Entry 8QYY (electron microscopy, 2.56 A resolution); this record covers chains F and G of the 7 polymer chains in the assembly.

# Chain F (and G)
Protein: Membrane protein
From: Escherichia coli
Notes: chain G of this document is another copy of the same molecule, construct and numbering; everything in this record applies to it too
UniProt: A0A0V7WZP0 (A0A0V7WZP0_ECOLX); numbering as in UniProt (aligned over 1-246)
Chain sequence (246 residues; row label = number of the first residue in the row):
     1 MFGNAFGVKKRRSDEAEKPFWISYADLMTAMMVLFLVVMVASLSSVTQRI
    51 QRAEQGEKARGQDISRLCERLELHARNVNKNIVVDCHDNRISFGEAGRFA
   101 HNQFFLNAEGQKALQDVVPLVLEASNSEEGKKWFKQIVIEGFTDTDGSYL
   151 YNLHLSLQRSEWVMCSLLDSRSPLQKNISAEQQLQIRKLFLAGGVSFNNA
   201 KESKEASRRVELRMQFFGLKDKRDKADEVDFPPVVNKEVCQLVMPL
Disulfides: Cys-68/Cys-86, Cys-165/Cys-240
From the paper describing this entry:
  - mutagenesis - D26N: abolished localization to ZorD
  - mutagenesis - Y151A/N152A/L155A/R159A: decreased stability

# Interface between chain F and chain G
Contacting residue pairs (101; chain F residue first):
  Met-1(F) / Met-1(G)
  Met-1(F) / Phe-2(G)
  Met-1(F) / Gly-3(G)
  Phe-2(F) / Met-1(G)
  Gly-3(F) / Met-1(G)  hydrogen bond (backbone-backbone)
  Gly-3(F) / Phe-2(G)  hydrogen bond (backbone-backbone)
  Gly-3(F) / Gly-3(G)  hydrogen bond (backbone-backbone)
  Ala-5(F) / Gly-3(G)
  Arg-11(F) / Arg-12(G)
  Arg-12(F) / Arg-12(G)
  Ser-13(F) / Arg-12(G)  hydrogen bond (backbone-side chain)
  Glu-15(F) / Arg-12(G)
  Glu-15(F) / Asp-14(G)
  Glu-17(F) / Lys-18(G)
  Glu-17(F) / Trp-21(G)
  Lys-18(F) / Glu-17(G)
  Trp-21(F) / Glu-17(G)
  Trp-21(F) / Ile-22(G)  hydrophobic
  Trp-21(F) / Ala-25(G)  hydrophobic
  Ile-22(F) / Trp-21(G)  hydrophobic
  Tyr-24(F) / Ala-25(G)  hydrophobic
  Tyr-24(F) / Thr-29(G)
  Ala-25(F) / Trp-21(G)
  Ala-25(F) / Tyr-24(G)  hydrophobic
  Ala-25(F) / Ala-25(G)
  Ala-25(F) / Met-28(G)
  Met-28(F) / Met-28(G)  hydrophobic
  Met-28(F) / Thr-29(G)
  Thr-29(F) / Tyr-24(G)  hydrogen bond
  Thr-29(F) / Met-28(G)  hydrogen bond
  Met-32(F) / Met-28(G)  hydrophobic
  Met-32(F) / Met-31(G)  hydrophobic
  Met-32(F) / Met-32(G)
  Met-32(F) / Phe-35(G)  hydrophobic
  Phe-35(F) / Met-32(G)  hydrophobic
  Phe-35(F) / Leu-36(G)  hydrophobic
  Leu-36(F) / Phe-35(G)  hydrophobic
  Val-38(F) / Met-39(G)  hydrophobic
  Met-39(F) / Phe-35(G)
  Met-39(F) / Val-38(G)  hydrophobic
  Met-39(F) / Met-39(G)  hydrophobic
  Ser-42(F) / Leu-43(G)
  Leu-43(F) / Ser-42(G)
  Leu-43(F) / Leu-43(G)  hydrophobic
  Val-46(F) / Leu-43(G)  hydrophobic
  Val-46(F) / Thr-47(G)
  Ile-50(F) / Val-46(G)
  Ile-50(F) / Ile-50(G)  hydrophobic
  Thr-145(F) / Asp-230(G)
  Thr-145(F) / Phe-231(G)
  Thr-145(F) / Pro-232(G)
  Asp-146(F) / Pro-232(G)
  Ser-148(F) / Glu-238(G)  hydrogen bond
  Tyr-149(F) / Met-164(G)
  Tyr-149(F) / Arg-187(G)
  Tyr-149(F) / Phe-190(G)  hydrogen bond (side chain-backbone)
  Tyr-149(F) / Glu-238(G)  hydrogen bond (backbone-side chain)
  Leu-150(F) / Glu-161(G)
  Leu-150(F) / Cys-165(G)  hydrophobic
  Leu-150(F) / Leu-168(G)
  Leu-150(F) / Glu-238(G)  hydrogen bond (backbone-side chain)
  Leu-150(F) / Val-239(G)
  Tyr-151(F) / Gln-241(G)
  Leu-153(F) / Glu-161(G)
  Leu-153(F) / Met-164(G)  hydrophobic
  Leu-153(F) / Ala-192(G)
  His-154(F) / Glu-161(G)  hydrogen bond (backbone-side chain)
  His-154(F) / Gln-241(G)
  Leu-157(F) / Leu-157(G)
  Leu-157(F) / Glu-161(G)
  Glu-161(F) / Leu-153(G)
  Glu-161(F) / His-154(G)  salt bridge
  Glu-161(F) / Leu-157(G)
  Met-164(F) / Tyr-149(G)  hydrophobic
  Met-164(F) / Leu-150(G)  hydrophobic
  Met-164(F) / Leu-153(G)  hydrophobic
  Cys-165(F) / Leu-150(G)  hydrophobic
  Leu-168(F) / Leu-150(G)  hydrophobic
  Arg-187(F) / Tyr-149(G)
  Leu-191(F) / Val-195(G)
  Leu-191(F) / Phe-197(G)  hydrophobic
  Ala-192(F) / Gly-194(G)
  Ala-192(F) / Val-195(G)  hydrogen bond (backbone-backbone)
  Gly-193(F) / Gly-193(G)
  Gly-193(F) / Gly-194(G)  hydrogen bond (backbone-backbone)
  Gly-194(F) / Gly-193(G)
  Val-195(F) / Leu-191(G)
  Val-195(F) / Ala-192(G)
  Phe-197(F) / Val-229(G)
  Phe-197(F) / Phe-231(G)  hydrophobic
  Asn-198(F) / Val-229(G)
  Val-229(F) / Thr-145(G)
  Val-229(F) / Phe-197(G)
  Val-229(F) / Asn-199(G)
  Phe-231(F) / Thr-145(G)
  Phe-231(F) / Tyr-149(G)  hydrophobic
  Phe-231(F) / Phe-197(G)  hydrophobic
  Pro-232(F) / Thr-145(G)
  Gln-241(F) / Leu-150(G)
  Gln-241(F) / Tyr-151(G)
  Gln-241(F) / His-154(G)
Other interface residues (no listed pair), chain F (59 interface residues in all): Asn-4, Asp-26, Met-31, Thr-47, Gly-147, Phe-190, Asn-199, Glu-238, Val-239
Other interface residues (no listed pair), chain G (53 interface residues in all): Ala-5, Asn-198

# Summary
Chain F and chain G form an interface of 59 and 53 residues respectively; the contacts include 13 hydrogen
bonds and 1 salt bridge. Polar contacts include Glu-161(F)/His-154(G), Ser-13(F)/Arg-12(G) and
Thr-29(F)/Tyr-24(G). The paper reports that D26N of chain F abolishes localization to ZorD;
Y151A/N152A/L155A/R159A of chain F reduce stability.
Both chains are Membrane protein (Escherichia coli). Entry 8QYY (Zorya anti-bacteriophage defense system
ZorAB, ZorA delta_435-729, ZorA tail tip deletion) was determined by electron microscopy together with 8QYD,
8QYH and 8QYK from the same study.
